6F40 - chains A and O of the 22 polymer chains in the assembly; structure by electron microscopy, 3.70 A resolution.

== Chain A ==
Name: DNA-directed RNA polymerase III subunit RPC1
Organism: Saccharomyces cerevisiae (strain ATCC 204508 / S288c)
Notes: EC 2.7.7.6
UniProtKB: P04051 (RPC1_YEAST); numbering as in UniProt (aligned over 1-1460)
Amino-acid sequence (1460 residues; numbered 1 to 1460; the number before each row is that of its first residue):
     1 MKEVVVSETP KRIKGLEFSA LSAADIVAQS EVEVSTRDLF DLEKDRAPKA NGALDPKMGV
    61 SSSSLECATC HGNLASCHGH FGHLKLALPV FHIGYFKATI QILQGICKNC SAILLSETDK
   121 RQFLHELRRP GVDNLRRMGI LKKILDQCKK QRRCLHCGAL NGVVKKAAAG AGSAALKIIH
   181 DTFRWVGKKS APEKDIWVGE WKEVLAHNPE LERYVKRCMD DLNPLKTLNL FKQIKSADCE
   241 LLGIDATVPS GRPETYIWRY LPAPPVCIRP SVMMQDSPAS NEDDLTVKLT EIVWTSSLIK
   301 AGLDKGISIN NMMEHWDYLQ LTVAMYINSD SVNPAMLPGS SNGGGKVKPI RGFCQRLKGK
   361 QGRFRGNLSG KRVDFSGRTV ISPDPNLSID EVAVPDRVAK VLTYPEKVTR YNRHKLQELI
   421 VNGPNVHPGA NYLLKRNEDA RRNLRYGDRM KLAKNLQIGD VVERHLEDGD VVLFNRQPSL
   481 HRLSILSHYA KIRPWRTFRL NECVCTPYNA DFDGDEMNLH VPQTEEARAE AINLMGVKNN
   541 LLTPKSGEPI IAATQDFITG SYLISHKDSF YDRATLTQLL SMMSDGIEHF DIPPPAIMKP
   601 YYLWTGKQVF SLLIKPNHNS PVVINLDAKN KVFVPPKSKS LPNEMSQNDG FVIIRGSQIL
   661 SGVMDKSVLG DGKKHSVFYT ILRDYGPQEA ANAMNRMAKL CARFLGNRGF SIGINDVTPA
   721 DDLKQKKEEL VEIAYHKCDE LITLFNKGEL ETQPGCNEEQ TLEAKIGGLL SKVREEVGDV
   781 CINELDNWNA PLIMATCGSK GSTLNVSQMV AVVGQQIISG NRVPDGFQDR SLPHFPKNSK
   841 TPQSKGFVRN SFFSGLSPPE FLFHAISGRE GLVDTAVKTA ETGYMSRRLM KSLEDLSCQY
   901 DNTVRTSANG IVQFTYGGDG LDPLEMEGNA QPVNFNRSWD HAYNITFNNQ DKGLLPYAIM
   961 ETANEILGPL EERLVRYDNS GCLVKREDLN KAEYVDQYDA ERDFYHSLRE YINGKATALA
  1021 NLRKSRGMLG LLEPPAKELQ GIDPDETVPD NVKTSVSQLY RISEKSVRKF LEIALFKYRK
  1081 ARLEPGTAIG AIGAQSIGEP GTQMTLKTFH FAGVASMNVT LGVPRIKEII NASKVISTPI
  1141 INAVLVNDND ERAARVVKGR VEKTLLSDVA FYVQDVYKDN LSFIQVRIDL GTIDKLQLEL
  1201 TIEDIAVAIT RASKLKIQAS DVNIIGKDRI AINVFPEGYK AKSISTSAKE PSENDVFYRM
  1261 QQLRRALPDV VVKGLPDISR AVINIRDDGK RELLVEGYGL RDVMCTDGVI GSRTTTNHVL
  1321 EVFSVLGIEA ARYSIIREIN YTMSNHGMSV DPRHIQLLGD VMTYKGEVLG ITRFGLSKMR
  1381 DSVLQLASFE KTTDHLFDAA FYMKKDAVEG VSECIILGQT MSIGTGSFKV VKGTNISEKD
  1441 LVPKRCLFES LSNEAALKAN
Unresolved in the structure: 1, 169-174, 335-347, 1101-1116, 1237-1252, 1451-1460
Ion coordination: Zn2+ site 1: C67, C70, H80; Zn2+ site 2: C107, C110, C154, C157

== Chain O ==
Name: DNA-directed RNA polymerase III subunit RPC3
Organism: Saccharomyces cerevisiae (strain ATCC 204508 / S288c)
UniProtKB: P32349 (RPC3_YEAST); residues 1-654 here = UniProt positions 1-654
Amino-acid sequence (654 residues; row label = number of the first residue in the row):
     1 MDELLGEALS AENQTGESTV ESEKLVTPED VMTISSLEQR TLNPDLFLYK ELVKAHLGER
    61 AASVIGMLVA LGRLSVRELV EKIDGMDVDS VKTTLVSLTQ LRCVKYLQET AISGKKTTYY
   121 YYNEEGIHIL LYSGLIIDEI ITQMRVNDEE EHKQLVAEIV QNVISLGSLT VEDYLSSVTS
   181 DSMKYTISSL FVQLCEMGYL IQISKLHYTP IEDLWQFLYE KHYKNIPRNS PLSDLKKRSQ
   241 AKMNAKTDFA KIINKPNELS QILTVDPKTS LRIVKPTVSL TINLDRFMKG RRSKQLINLA
   301 KTRVGSVTAQ VYKIALRLTE QKSPKIRDPL TQTGLLQDLE EAKSFQDEAE LVEEKTPGLT
   361 FNAIDLARHL PAELDLRGSL LSRKPSDNKK RSGSNAAASL PSKKLKTEDG FVIPALPAAV
   421 SKSLQESGDT QEEDEEEEDL DADTEDPHSA SLINSHLKIL ASSNFPFLNE TKPGVYYVPY
   481 SKLMPVLKSS VYEYVIASTL GPSAMRLSRC IRDNKLVSEK IINSTALMKE KDIRSTLASL
   541 IRYNSVEIQE VPRTADRSAS RAVFLFRCKE THSYNFMRQN LEWNMANLLF KKEKLKQENS
   601 TLLKKANRDD VKGRENELLL PSELNQLKMV NERELNVFAR LSRLLSLWEV FQMA
Unresolved in the structure: 1-35, 372-448, 611-618

== How chain A and chain O interact ==
Pairs across the interface (79; chain A residue first):
  S22(A) - L42(O)
  A24(A) - L37(O)  hydrophobic
  A24(A) - T41(O)
  V27(A) - L37(O)  hydrophobic
  K108(A) - H572(O)  hydrogen bond (backbone-side chain)
  N109(A) - T571(O)
  N109(A) - H572(O)
  N109(A) - N575(O)
  E117(A) - E212(O)
  R121(A) - R73(O)
  R121(A) - Y119(O)
  R121(A) - Y121(O)  hydrogen bond
  Q151(A) - Q337(O)  hydrogen bond
  R153(A) - Q337(O)  hydrogen bond (side chain-backbone)
  R153(A) - D338(O)
  R153(A) - L339(O)
  C154(A) - Q337(O)
  L155(A) - G334(O)
  L155(A) - L336(O)
  H156(A) - L336(O)
  G158(A) - L336(O)
  G158(A) - Q337(O)
  A167(A) - D556(O)
  A167(A) - R557(O)
  A168(A) - D556(O)
  S190(A) - L339(O)
  P192(A) - L339(O)
  W197(A) - R567(O)
  E200(A) - K515(O)
  E200(A) - L516(O)  hydrogen bond (side chain-backbone)
  W201(A) - L516(O)
  E203(A) - K515(O)
  V204(A) - L516(O)  hydrophobic
  H207(A) - I521(O)
  Y214(A) - R553(O)  hydrogen bond (side chain-backbone)
  R217(A) - P552(O)
  R217(A) - T554(O)  hydrogen bond (side chain-backbone)
  R217(A) - A555(O)
  R217(A) - D556(O)
  R217(A) - R557(O)
  C218(A) - Q549(O)  hydrogen bond
  C218(A) - E550(O)  hydrogen bond (side chain-backbone)
  C218(A) - V551(O)  hydrophobic
  M219(A) - Q549(O)
  D220(A) - Q549(O)
  D221(A) - I548(O)
  L225(A) - I541(O)
  L225(A) - N544(O)
  N229(A) - N544(O)  hydrogen bond
  N229(A) - F576(O)
  L230(A) - H572(O)
  K232(A) - Q579(O)
  Q233(A) - Q579(O)
  S236(A) - P44(O)
  S236(A) - V69(O)
  S236(A) - A70(O)
  A237(A) - V69(O)  hydrogen bond (backbone-backbone)
  A237(A) - L71(O)
  A237(A) - G72(O)
  E240(A) - A70(O)
  E240(A) - L71(O)
  A246(A) - A70(O)
  T247(A) - M67(O)
  T247(A) - L71(O)
  P249(A) - L42(O)
  R252(A) - L42(O)
  E254(A) - T41(O)
  T255(A) - L42(O)
  L303(A) - A538(O)  hydrophobic
  D304(A) - S535(O)
  G306(A) - R534(O)
  I307(A) - R534(O)
  S308(A) - R534(O)  hydrogen bond
  I309(A) - E519(O)
  I309(A) - L537(O)  hydrophobic
  N310(A) - A559(O)
  N310(A) - A562(O)  hydrogen bond (side chain-backbone)
  N310(A) - F564(O)
  M313(A) - F564(O)  hydrophobic
Interface residues without a listed pair, chain A (64 interface residues in all): A23, D25, L124, R128, C157, K177, I179, A191, N223, K226, S250, R259, Y260
Interface residues without a listed pair, chain O (57 interface residues in all): E38, L74, E78, L107, Q332, R542, S560, V563, L565, K569

== Summary ==
Chain A and chain O form an interface of 64 and 57 residues respectively, with 13 hydrogen bonds. Polar pairs
include K108(A)-H572(O), R121(A)-Y121(O) and Q151(A)-Q337(O). The Zn2+ site 1 is built by C67(A), C70(A) and
H80(A). C107(A), C110(A), C154(A) and C157(A) coordinate Zn2+ site 2.
Chain A is DNA-directed RNA polymerase III subunit RPC1 and chain O is DNA-directed RNA polymerase III subunit
RPC3, both from Saccharomyces cerevisiae (strain ATCC 204508 / S288c); the structure, RNA Polymerase III open
complex, was determined by electron microscopy (same publication as 6F41, 6F42 and 6F44).
